PDB entry 6U8Y | electron microscopy, 4.00 A resolution | chains h and x of the 26 polymer chains in the assembly

== Chain h ==
Protein: NADH dehydrogenase subunit N
Source organism: Pyrococcus furiosus COM1
Reference sequence: I6UZV7 (I6UZV7_9EURY); numbering as in UniProt (aligned over 1-493)
Sequence (493 residues; numbered 1 to 493; the number before each row is that of its first residue):
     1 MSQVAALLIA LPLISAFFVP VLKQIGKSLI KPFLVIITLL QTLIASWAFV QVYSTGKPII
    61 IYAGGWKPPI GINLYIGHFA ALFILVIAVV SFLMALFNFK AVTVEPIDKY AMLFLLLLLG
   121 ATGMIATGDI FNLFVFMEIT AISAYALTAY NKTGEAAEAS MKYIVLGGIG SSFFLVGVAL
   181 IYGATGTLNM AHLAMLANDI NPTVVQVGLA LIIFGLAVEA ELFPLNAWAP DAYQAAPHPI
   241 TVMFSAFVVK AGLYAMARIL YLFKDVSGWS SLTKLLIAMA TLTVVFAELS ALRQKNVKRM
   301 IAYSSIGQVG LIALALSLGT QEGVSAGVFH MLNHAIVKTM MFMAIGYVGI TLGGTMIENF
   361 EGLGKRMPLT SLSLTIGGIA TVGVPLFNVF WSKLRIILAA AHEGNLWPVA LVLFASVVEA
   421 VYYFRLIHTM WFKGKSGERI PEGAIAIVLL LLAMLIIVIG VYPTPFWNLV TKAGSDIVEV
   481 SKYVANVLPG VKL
Unresolved in the structure: 1, 489-493

== Chain x ==
Protein: NADH dehydrogenase subunit M
Source organism: Pyrococcus furiosus COM1
Reference sequence: I6TXQ1 (I6TXQ1_9EURY); numbering as in UniProt (aligned over 1-618)
Sequence (618 residues; numbered 1 to 618; the number before each row is that of its first residue):
     1 MNELPIILLS PLIGGALAWL IRVKGIREAI GVVSSAIPLY FLIKLYPALE GEPIRYSLNV
    61 GGFELTLALS HISWIFAMIA AVVGLSAVLG LVSTAKDSNE WLFALMSLAG ALGVFLANDF
   121 VVFFLSWEIM TFASFMMVFK YNRHASLKYF VLSIAGAYAM LLAIGIIYAK TGSLSFPEIS
   181 AIFRQDAMMG MMGGGGVFTK TETLLIYALF LVAFGVKAGM FPLHVWAPDA YSETNQSYTA
   241 MFSGVLSKTG VYGFFLLYLL MYGKLAITLG NVRSAPTFGY IIAFLGGLTI MVGGILAALQ
   301 EDIRKLFAYS SISQIGYILI GLGIGTPLGI AAATYHAISH ALFKGLFFLI VATIIYRTGK
   361 TEFKDYGGLA EKMPITFAMA FVAILSLAGI PPMAGFASKW LIFEAVISRN LPILGAMVFF
   421 GSAIGFVYLI RFTYAVWFGQ RPSDLEDVKD APLPLAIGMG ILAILNVIFG VAPGLVAREL
   481 NKLFSNPPIG GTIWELDLGF GRYNGLLLSI WLVIGLIIAA ILYFMGAGVR KVPVTDTYQS
   541 GNPVTMEYNL TIRRNFFLPL KEAMAFWLKM SFDRLYHDIW KAIEELADLA RSYVYNGNIQ
   601 AYAWYLAIIL LILVAMGV
Unresolved in the structure: 1, 189-200, 617-618

== Chain h / chain x interface ==
Residue-residue contacts - 88 pairs, chain h then chain x:
  Glu-158(h) / Ile-599(x)
  Lys-162(h) / Ile-599(x)
  Val-165(h) / Ile-599(x)  hydrophobic
  Leu-166(h) / Leu-606(x)  hydrophobic
  Phe-173(h) / Leu-610(x)  hydrophobic
  Gln-206(h) / Met-616(x)
  Ala-210(h) / Leu-613(x)
  Leu-211(h) / Leu-610(x)  hydrophobic
  Phe-214(h) / Leu-606(x)
  Phe-214(h) / Ile-609(x)  hydrophobic
  Phe-214(h) / Leu-610(x)
  Phe-214(h) / Leu-613(x)  hydrophobic
  Val-218(h) / Leu-606(x)  hydrophobic
  Phe-223(h) / Val-594(x)  hydrophobic
  Pro-224(h) / Tyr-605(x)  hydrophobic
  Pro-224(h) / Leu-606(x)  hydrophobic
  Pro-224(h) / Ile-609(x)  hydrophobic
  Leu-225(h) / Leu-606(x)  hydrophobic
  Asn-226(h) / Tyr-595(x)  hydrogen bond
  Ala-227(h) / Tyr-595(x)  hydrophobic
  Ala-227(h) / Tyr-602(x)
  Pro-230(h) / Tyr-595(x)  hydrophobic
  Ser-271(h) / Met-616(x)
  Leu-275(h) / Ile-612(x)  hydrophobic
  Leu-275(h) / Leu-613(x)  hydrophobic
  Met-279(h) / Ile-609(x)  hydrophobic
  Leu-289(h) / Leu-586(x)  hydrophobic
  Leu-289(h) / Ala-587(x)
  Ser-290(h) / Ala-590(x)
  Ser-290(h) / Arg-591(x)
  Leu-292(h) / Ala-587(x)  hydrophobic
  Arg-293(h) / Glu-584(x)  salt bridge
  Arg-293(h) / Asp-588(x)
  Arg-293(h) / Arg-591(x)  hydrogen bond (backbone-side chain)
  Gln-294(h) / Arg-591(x)  hydrogen bond
  Tyr-303(h) / Tyr-595(x)  hydrophobic
  Ile-379(h) / Phe-132(x)  hydrophobic
  Val-382(h) / Tyr-158(x)  hydrogen bond (backbone-side chain)
  Gly-383(h) / Glu-128(x)
  Val-384(h) / Glu-128(x)
  Val-384(h) / Phe-132(x)  hydrophobic
  Val-384(h) / Phe-150(x)  hydrophobic
  Pro-385(h) / Phe-132(x)  hydrophobic
  Leu-386(h) / Ile-129(x)
  Phe-390(h) / Phe-124(x)  hydrophobic
  Phe-390(h) / Leu-125(x)  hydrophobic
  Phe-390(h) / Glu-128(x)
  Trp-391(h) / Val-60(x)
  Trp-391(h) / Phe-63(x)  hydrophobic
  Trp-391(h) / Leu-125(x)  hydrophobic
  Leu-394(h) / Phe-63(x)  hydrophobic
  Leu-394(h) / Phe-124(x)  hydrophobic
  Leu-394(h) / Leu-125(x)  hydrophobic
  Arg-395(h) / Phe-63(x)
  Ile-397(h) / Leu-161(x)  hydrophobic
  Leu-398(h) / Tyr-168(x)  hydrophobic
  Ala-401(h) / Gly-165(x)
  Ala-401(h) / Ala-169(x)
  His-402(h) / Tyr-168(x)
  Leu-406(h) / Ile-166(x)  hydrophobic
  Ala-410(h) / Leu-162(x)  hydrophobic
  Leu-413(h) / Tyr-158(x)
  Ser-416(h) / Tyr-158(x)
  Val-417(h) / Val-151(x)  hydrophobic
  Val-417(h) / Ile-154(x)  hydrophobic
  Ala-420(h) / Leu-147(x)
  Ala-420(h) / Phe-150(x)  hydrophobic
  Val-421(h) / Leu-147(x)
  Val-421(h) / Val-151(x)  hydrophobic
  Val-421(h) / Trp-580(x)  hydrophobic
  Phe-424(h) / Phe-135(x)  hydrophobic
  Phe-424(h) / Phe-139(x)
  Phe-424(h) / Arg-143(x)
  Phe-424(h) / Leu-147(x)  hydrophobic
  Phe-424(h) / Phe-150(x)  hydrophobic
  Arg-425(h) / Arg-143(x)
  Arg-425(h) / Leu-147(x)
  Arg-425(h) / Trp-580(x)
  His-428(h) / Phe-139(x)
  His-428(h) / Arg-143(x)
  Phe-432(h) / Phe-139(x)  hydrophobic
  Phe-432(h) / Lys-140(x)
  Pro-463(h) / Val-60(x)
  Thr-464(h) / Asn-59(x)
  Thr-464(h) / Val-60(x)
  Thr-464(h) / Gly-61(x)
  Trp-467(h) / Gly-61(x)
  Trp-467(h) / Gly-62(x)
Other interface residues (no listed pair), chain h (61 interface residues in all): Leu-272, Phe-286, Ala-287, Lys-295, Glu-322, Lys-393, Val-409, Ile-427
Other interface residues (no listed pair), chain x (48 interface residues in all): Leu-65, Ala-155, Ala-159, Ile-164, Gly-597

== In short ==
The interface between chain h and chain x involves 61 residues on one side and 48 on the other; the contacts
include 4 hydrogen bonds and 1 salt bridge. Polar pairs include Arg-293(h)/Glu-584(x), Asn-226(h)/Tyr-595(x)
and Arg-293(h)/Arg-591(x).
Chain h is NADH dehydrogenase subunit N and chain x is NADH dehydrogenase subunit M, both from Pyrococcus
furiosus COM1; the structure, Structure of the membrane-bound sulfane sulfur reductase (MBS), an archaeal
respiratory membrane complex, was determined by electron microscopy.
